Entry 3FWL (X-ray diffraction, 3.09 A resolution); this record covers chain A.

[Chain A]
Molecule: Penicillin-binding protein 1B
Source organism: Escherichia coli
Notes: EC 2.4.1.129, 3.4.-.-
Reference sequence: P02919 (PBPB_ECOLI); residue numbers follow UniProt; this construct covers 58-804
Chain sequence (751 residues; each row starts with the number of its first residue):
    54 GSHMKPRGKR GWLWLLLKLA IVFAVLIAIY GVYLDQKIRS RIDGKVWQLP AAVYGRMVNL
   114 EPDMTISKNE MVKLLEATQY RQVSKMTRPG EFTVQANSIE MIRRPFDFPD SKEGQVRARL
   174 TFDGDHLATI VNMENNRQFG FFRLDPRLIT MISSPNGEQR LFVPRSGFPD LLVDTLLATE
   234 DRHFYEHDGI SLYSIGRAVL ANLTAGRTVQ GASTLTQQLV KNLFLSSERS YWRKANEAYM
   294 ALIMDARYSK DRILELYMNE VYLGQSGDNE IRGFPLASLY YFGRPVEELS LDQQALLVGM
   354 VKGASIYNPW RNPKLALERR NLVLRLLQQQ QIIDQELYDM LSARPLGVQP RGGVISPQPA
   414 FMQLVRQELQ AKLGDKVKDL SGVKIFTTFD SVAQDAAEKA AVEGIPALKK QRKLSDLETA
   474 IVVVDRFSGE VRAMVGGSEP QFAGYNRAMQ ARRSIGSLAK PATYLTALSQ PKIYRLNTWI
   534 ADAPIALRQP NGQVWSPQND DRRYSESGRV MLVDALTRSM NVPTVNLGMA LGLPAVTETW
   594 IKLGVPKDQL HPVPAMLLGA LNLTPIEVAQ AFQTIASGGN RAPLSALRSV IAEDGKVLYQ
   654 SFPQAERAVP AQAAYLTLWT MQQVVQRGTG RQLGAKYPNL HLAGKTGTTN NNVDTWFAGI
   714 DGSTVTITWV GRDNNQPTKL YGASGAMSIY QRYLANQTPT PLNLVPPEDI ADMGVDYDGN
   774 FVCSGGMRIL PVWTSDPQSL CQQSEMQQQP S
Not modelled in the structure: 54-65, 249-267, 399-406, 800-804
Modified positions: Mse57 (selenomethionine); Mse110, Mse117, Mse124, Mse139, Mse154, Mse186, Mse204, Mse293, Mse297, Mse311, Mse353, Mse393, Mse415, Mse487, Mse502, Mse564, Mse573, Mse582, Mse609, Mse674, Mse740, Mse766, Mse780, Mse799 (selenomethionine; parent Met)
Differences from the reference sequence: expression tag (54-57)
Small-molecule neighbours: moenomycin (M0E): E233, Y246, Q271, K274, N275, E281, R286, K287, E290, V314, Y315, Q318, E323, V354, K355, G356, A357, S358, I359
Swiss-Prot annotation at these positions:
  - active site: E233 (Proton donor), S510 (Acyl-ester intermediate)
  - mutagenesis: E233 (E233Q: Loss of wild-type glycan chain elongation activity. No complementation in strain defective in PBP-1b), D234 (D234N: 7-fold decrease in catalytic activity. No complementation in strain defective in PBP-1b), E290 (E290Q: 11-fold decrease in catalytic activity. Shows complementation activity in strain defective in PBP-1b)
From the paper describing this entry:
  - catalytic residues: E233, E290 (citing earlier work)
  - binding site for moenomycin: E233, E290
  - mutagenesis - K287A, E290Q: decreased catalytic activity (citing earlier work)

[Overview]
Ligands of chain A: moenomycin. UniProt lists active-site residues E233 and S510 and 3 mutagenesis sites. The
paper reports catalytic residues E233 and E290; K287A and E290Q reduce catalytic activity.
Chain A is Penicillin-binding protein 1B (Escherichia coli); the structure, Crystal Structure of the
Full-Length Transglycosylase PBP1b from Escherichia coli, was determined by X-ray diffraction (same
publication as 3VMA).
